Entry 7M8A (X-ray diffraction, 1.91 A resolution); this record covers chains A and T of the 3 polymer chains in the assembly.

[Chain A]
Molecule: DNA polymerase eta
Organism: Homo sapiens
Notes: EC 2.7.7.7
UniProtKB: Q9Y253 (POLH_HUMAN); residues 1-432 here = UniProt positions 1-432
Sequence (435 residues; row label = number of the first residue in the row; numbers below 1 keep their minus sign (Gly-2 is residue -2)):
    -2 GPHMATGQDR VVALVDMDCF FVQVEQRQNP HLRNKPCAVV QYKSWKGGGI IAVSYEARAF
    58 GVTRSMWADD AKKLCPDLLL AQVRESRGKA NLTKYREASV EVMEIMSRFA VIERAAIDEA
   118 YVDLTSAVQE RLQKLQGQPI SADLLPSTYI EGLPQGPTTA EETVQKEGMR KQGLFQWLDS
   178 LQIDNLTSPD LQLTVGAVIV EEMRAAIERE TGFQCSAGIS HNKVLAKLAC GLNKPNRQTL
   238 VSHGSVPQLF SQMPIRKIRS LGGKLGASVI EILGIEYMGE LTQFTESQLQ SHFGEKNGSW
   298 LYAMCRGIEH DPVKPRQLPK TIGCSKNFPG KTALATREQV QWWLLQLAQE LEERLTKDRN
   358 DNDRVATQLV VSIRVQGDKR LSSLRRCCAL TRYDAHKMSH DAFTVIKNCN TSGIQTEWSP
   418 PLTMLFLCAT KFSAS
Disordered / not traced: 155-159
Differences from the reference sequence: expression tag (-2 to 0); engineered mutation Ala113 (Ser in Q9Y253)
UniProt features mapped onto this chain:
  - binding site (Mg(2+)): Asp13, Met14, Asp115, Glu116
  - binding site (Mn(2+)): Asp13, Met14, Asp115, Glu116
  - binding site (a 2'-deoxyribonucleoside 5'-triphosphate): Arg61
  - natural variant: Val37 (deletion: In XPV), Leu75 (deletion: In XPV), Arg93 (R93P: In XPV), Arg111 (R111H: In XPV), Thr122 (T122P: In XPV), Gly153 (G153D: In a breast cancer sample), Thr191 (T191P: In XPV), Gly263 (G263V: In XPV), Val266 (V266D: In XPV), Gly295 (G295R: In XPV), Arg361 (R361S: In XPV)
  - mutagenesis: Tyr52 (Y52A/F: Reduces DNA polymerase activity; Y52E: Reduces DNA polymerase activity. Increases fidelity of replication and reduces translesion bypass), Arg61 (R61A: Reduces enzymatic activity by two-thirds), Ser62 (S62G: Increased DNA polymerase activity and translesion bypass compared to wild-type), Ala68 (A68S/V: Severe reduction in thymine dimer translesion bypass), Asn324 to Pro326 (Reduces binding to chromatin and to monoubiquitinated PCNA. Abolishes binding to monoubiquitinated PCNA; when associated with 705-E--H-713 Del)
Bound ions: Ca2+: Asp13, Met14, Asp115 (together with 2'-deoxyadenosine 5'-triphosphate); Mg2+ site 1: Asp13, Met14, Asp115 (together with diphosphate) (shared with 1 residue of chain P); Mg2+ site 2: Asp13, Asp115, Glu116 (together with 2'-deoxyadenosine 5'-triphosphate) (shared with 1 residue of chain P)
Residues lining bound ligands:
  - : Asp13, Met14, Asp15, Cys16, Asp115
  - diphosphate / 2'-deoxyadenosine 5'-triphosphate: Asp13, Met14, Asp15, Cys16, Phe17, Phe18, Ile48, Ala49, Tyr52, Arg55, Arg61, Ile114, Asp115, Lys231
From the paper describing this entry:
  - mutagenesis - S113A: unchanged catalytic activity on RNA-terminated primers
  - mutagenesis - S113A: unchanged catalytic activity on 2'F-dA
  - mutagenesis - S113A: decreased binding to Mg2+ (from molecular simulation)
  - mutagenesis - S113A: decreased binding to incoming nucleotide

[Chain T]
Molecule: 12-nt DNA strand
Sequence (12 nucleotides; each row starts with the number of its first residue):
     1 CATTTTGACG CT
Residues lining bound ligands: diphosphate / 2'-deoxyadenosine 5'-triphosphate: DT3, DT4, DT5

[Interface between chain A and chain T]
Contacting residue pairs - 41 pairs, chain A then chain T:
  Gln38(A) with DT4(T), hydrogen bond to the base; DT5(T), sugar contact
  Tyr39(A) with DT4(T), phosphate contact; DT5(T), hydrogen bond to the phosphate
  Trp42(A) with DA2(T), stacking on the base
  Gly46(A) with DT3(T), base contact
  Ile47(A) with DT3(T), base contact
  Arg61(A) with DT3(T), base contact
  Ser62(A) with DT3(T), hydrogen bond to the base
  Trp64(A) with DA2(T), phosphate contact; DT3(T), sugar contact
  Lys86(A) with DT6(T), salt bridge to the phosphate
  Leu89(A) with DT5(T), phosphate contact; DT6(T), phosphate contact
  Arg93(A) with DT6(T), salt bridge to the phosphate; DG7(T), salt bridge to the phosphate
  Lys293(A) with DG10(T), salt bridge to the phosphate
  Lys311(A) with DC9(T), phosphate contact
  Arg313(A) with DA8(T), salt bridge to the phosphate; DC9(T), salt bridge to the phosphate
  Pro316(A) with DA8(T), phosphate contact
  Lys317(A) with DA8(T), hydrogen bond to the phosphate; DC9(T), salt bridge to the phosphate
  Thr318(A) with DG7(T), sugar contact; DA8(T), hydrogen bond to the phosphate
  Ile319(A) with DG7(T), phosphate contact
  Gly320(A) with DT6(T), sugar contact; DG7(T), hydrogen bond to the phosphate
  Cys321(A) with DT6(T), phosphate contact
  Ser322(A) with DT5(T), sugar contact; DT6(T), hydrogen bond to the phosphate
  Lys323(A) with DT5(T), salt bridge to the phosphate
  Asn324(A) with DT4(T), hydrogen bond to the phosphate; DT5(T), hydrogen bond to the phosphate
  Pro326(A) with DA2(T), sugar contact; DT4(T), phosphate contact
  Gly327(A) with DC1(T), phosphate contact; DA2(T), phosphate contact
  Thr329(A) with DA2(T), base contact
  Arg351(A) with DT6(T), salt bridge to the phosphate; DG7(T), salt bridge to the phosphate
Interface residues without a listed pair, chain A (33 interface residues in all): Ile48, Ala87, Glu110, Arg111, Leu315, Glu347
Interface residues without a listed pair, chain T (11 interface residues in all): DC11

[Summary]
33 residues of chain A and 11 residues of chain T are in contact; the contacts include 9 hydrogen bonds, 10
salt bridges and 1 aromatic stacking contact. Polar pairs include Gln38(A)-DT4(T), Ser62(A)-DT3(T) and
Tyr39(A)-DT5(T). From the paper: S113A of chain A reduces binding to Mg2+; S113A of chain A reduces binding to
incoming nucleotide.
Chain A is DNA polymerase eta (Homo sapiens) and chain T is a 12-nt DNA strand; the structure, Human DNA Pol
eta S113A with rA-ended primer and dATP: in crystallo reaction for 40 s, was determined by X-ray diffraction,
deposited together with 7M7L, 7M7M, 7M7N, 7M7O, 7M7P, 7M7Q and 19 further entries.
